7OJS - chains F and H of the 4 polymer chains in the assembly; structure by X-ray diffraction, 4.20 A resolution (low resolution: residue-level contacts below are approximate; hydrogen-bond / salt-bridge calls are withheld).

== Chain F ==
Molecule: Phosphoglucosamine mutase
Source organism: Bacillus subtilis (strain 168)
Notes: EC 5.4.2.10
Reference sequence: O34824 (GLMM_BACSU); residue numbers follow UniProt; this construct covers 1-369
Chain sequence (369 residues; each row starts with the number of its first residue):
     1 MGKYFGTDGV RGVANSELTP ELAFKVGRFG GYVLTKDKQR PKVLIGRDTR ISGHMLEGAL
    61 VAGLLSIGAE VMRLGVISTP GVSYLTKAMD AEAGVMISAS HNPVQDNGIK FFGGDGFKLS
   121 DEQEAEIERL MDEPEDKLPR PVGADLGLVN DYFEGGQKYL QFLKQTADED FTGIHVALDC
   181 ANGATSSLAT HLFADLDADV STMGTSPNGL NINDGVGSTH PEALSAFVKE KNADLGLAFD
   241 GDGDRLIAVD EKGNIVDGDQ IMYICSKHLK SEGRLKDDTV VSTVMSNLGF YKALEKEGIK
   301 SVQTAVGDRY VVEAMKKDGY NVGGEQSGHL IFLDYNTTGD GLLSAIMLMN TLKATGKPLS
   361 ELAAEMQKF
Unresolved in the structure: 1
Curated features (UniProtKB/Swiss-Prot):
  - active site: Ser-100 (Phosphoserine intermediate)
  - binding site (Mg(2+)): Ser-100, Asp-240, Asp-242, Asp-244
  - modified residue: Ser-100 (Phosphoserine)
From the paper describing this entry:
  - catalytic residues: Ser-100 (citing earlier work)
  - mutagenesis - D151A/E154A, D195A: unchanged binding to Cyclic di-AMP synthase CdaA (chain H)

== Chain H ==
Molecule: Cyclic di-AMP synthase CdaA
Source organism: Bacillus subtilis (strain 168)
Notes: EC 2.7.7.85
Reference sequence: Q45589 (CDAA_BACSU); residues 107-273 here = UniProt positions 107-273
Chain sequence (167 residues; row label = number of the first residue in the row):
   107 EAQQKTIEAI TKAINYMAKR RIGALLTIER DTGMGDYIET GIPLNAKVSS ELLINIFIPN
   167 TPLHDGAVIM KNNEIAAAAC YLPLSESPFI SKELGTRHRA AVGISEVTDS LTIIVSEETG
   227 GVSVAKNGDL HRELTEEALK EMLEAEFKKN TRDTSSNRWY WRGKKNG
Unresolved in the structure: 253-273
From the paper describing this entry:
  - mutagenesis - R126A: decreased catalytic activity
  - catalytic residues: Asp-171 to Ala-173, Arg-203 to Arg-205 (citing earlier work)

== Chain F / chain H interface ==
Contacting residue pairs (19; chain F residue first):
  Met-72(F) with Lys-125(H)
  Ala-88(F) with Arg-127(H)
  Met-89(F) with Arg-127(H)
  Asn-150(F) with Lys-125(H); Arg-126(H)
  Asp-151(F) with Arg-126(H)
  Tyr-152(F) with Arg-126(H); Ile-128(H)
  Glu-154(F) with Tyr-122(H); Arg-126(H); Ile-164(H)
  Gln-157(F) with Ile-164(H); Pro-165(H); Asn-166(H)
  Lys-158(F) with Arg-127(H); Pro-165(H)
  Gln-161(F) with Pro-165(H); Asn-166(H)
  Lys-164(F) with Asn-166(H)
Other interface residues (no listed pair), chain H (9 interface residues in all): Glu-223
Interface features reported in the paper:
  - hot spots on chain H (mutagenesis) - R126A: abolished binding to Phosphoglucosamine mutase (chain F)

== In short ==
The interface between chain F and chain H involves 11 residues on one side and 9 on the other. UniProt lists
active-site residue Ser-100(F) and 4 Mg2+-binding residues on chain F. From the paper: catalytic residues
Ser-100(F) and Asp-171(H) among others; R126A of chain H reduces catalytic activity; 3 substitutions were
tested in all.
Here chain F is Phosphoglucosamine mutase and chain H is Cyclic di-AMP synthase CdaA, both from Bacillus
subtilis (strain 168). Entry 7OJS (Complex structure 2 of the Bacillus subtilis CdaA c-di-AMP cyclase domain
(CdaACD) and the phosphoglucomutase GlmM ...) was determined by X-ray diffraction (same publication as 7OLH
and 7OML).
